6DIZ - chains A and B of the 4 polymer chains in the assembly; structure by electron microscopy, 3.59 A resolution.

[Chain A]
Molecule: VP1
Organism: Enterovirus A71
UniProt: D4QGA8 (D4QGA8_9ENTO); residues 1-297 here correspond to UniProt positions 566-862 (UniProt number = residue number + 565)
Chain sequence (297 residues; each row starts with the number of its first residue):
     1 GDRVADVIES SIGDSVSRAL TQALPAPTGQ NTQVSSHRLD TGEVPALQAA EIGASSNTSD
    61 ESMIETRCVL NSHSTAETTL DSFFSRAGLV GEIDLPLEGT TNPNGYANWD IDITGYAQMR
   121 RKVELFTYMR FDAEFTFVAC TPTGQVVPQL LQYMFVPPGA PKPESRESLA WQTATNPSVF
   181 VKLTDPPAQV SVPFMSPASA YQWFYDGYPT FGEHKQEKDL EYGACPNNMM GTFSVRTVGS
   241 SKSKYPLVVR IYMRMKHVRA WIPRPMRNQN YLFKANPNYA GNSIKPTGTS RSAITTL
Residues lining bound ligands: sphingosine (SPH): I111, D112, I113, T114, F131, F135, F137, F155, P177, V192, M195, Y201, Q202, W203, N228, M230, F233, M253, A275

[Chain B]
Molecule: VP2
Organism: Enterovirus A71
UniProt: I6W7A3 (I6W7A3_9ENTO); residues 10-254 here correspond to UniProt positions 79-323 (UniProt number = residue number + 69)
Chain sequence (245 residues; each row starts with the number of its first residue):
    10 SDRVAQLTIG NSTITTQEAA NIIVGYGEWP SYCSDDDATA VDKPTRPDVS VNRFYTLDTK
    70 LWEKSSKGWY WKFPDVLTET GVFGQNAQFH YLYRSGFCIH VQCNASKFHQ GALLVAILPE
   130 YVIGTVAGGT GTEDSHPPYK QTQPGADGFE LQHPYVLDAG IPISQLTVCH HQRINLRTNN
   190 CATIIVPYMN TLPFDSALNH CNFGLLVVPI SPLDFDQGAT PVIPITITLA PMCSEFAGLR
   250 QAVTQ

[How chain A and chain B interact]
Contacting residue pairs - 96 pairs, chain A then chain B:
  I12(A) with Y41(B); R55(B); D57(B)
  G13(A) with Y41(B)
  D14(A) with S40(B); Y41(B), hydrogen bond (backbone-backbone)
  S15(A) with S40(B); Y41(B)
  V16(A) with S40(B)
  S17(A) with E37(B), hydrogen bond
  R18(A) with G36(B); W38(B)
  A19(A) with G36(B); E37(B)
  L20(A) with V33(B), hydrophobic; G36(B), hydrogen bond (backbone-backbone); W38(B)
  A50(A) with R182(B)
  E51(A) with A29(B); Q181(B); R182(B); N184(B), hydrogen bond; T187(B), hydrogen bond; N188(B)
  I52(A) with N30(B); Q181(B), hydrogen bond (backbone-side chain)
  G53(A) with H180(B), hydrogen bond (backbone-side chain)
  T127(A) with E129(B)
  Y128(A) with E129(B), hydrogen bond; M198(B); N199(B); T200(B)
  A198(A) with T200(B); L201(B), hydrophobic
  S199(A) with T200(B)
  A200(A) with T200(B)
  F204(A) with E129(B); V131(B), hydrophobic
  Y205(A) with V131(B); H209(B)
  D206(A) with K81(B), salt bridge; E129(B); Y130(B); H209(B); C210(B), hydrogen bond (backbone-backbone)
  G207(A) with N208(B)
  Y208(A) with T151(B); N208(B), hydrogen bond (backbone-side chain)
  F211(A) with S205(B)
  G212(A) with Q254(B)
  D219(A) with H145(B)
  L220(A) with H145(B)
  Y222(A) with V131(B); I132(B), hydrogen bond (side chain-backbone); P146(B), hydrophobic; T151(B)
  I262(A) with Y35(B); P128(B), hydrophobic; M198(B), hydrophobic
  P263(A) with C178(B)
  R264(A) with P128(B), hydrogen bond (side chain-backbone); E129(B)
  P265(A) with I170(B); Q174(B); V177(B)
  M266(A) with P171(B); Q174(B)
  R267(A) with A168(B); G169(B)
  N268(A) with G169(B); P171(B)
  L272(A) with G140(B)
  F273(A) with E142(B); D143(B)
  N276(A) with D143(B), hydrogen bond; H145(B)
  P277(A) with V131(B), hydrophobic; G133(B); A168(B)
  N278(A) with G133(B); T134(B), hydrogen bond (side chain-backbone); S144(B)
  Y279(A) with G133(B); T134(B); V135(B); V165(B); D167(B), hydrogen bond; G169(B)
  A280(A) with G138(B)
  G281(A) with V135(B), hydrogen bond (backbone-backbone); G138(B), hydrogen bond (backbone-backbone)
  N282(A) with G138(B), hydrogen bond (backbone-backbone); T139(B)
  I284(A) with H162(B); V165(B), hydrophobic
  T287(A) with Y164(B), hydrogen bond
Interface residues without a listed pair, chain A (54 interface residues in all): T21, Y201, Q202, T210, E213, H214, Q269, P286
Interface residues without a listed pair, chain B (64 interface residues in all): I32, S43, Y100, L127, A136, T141, P147, Y148, L175

[In short]
The interface between chain A and chain B involves 54 residues on one side and 64 on the other; the contacts
include 19 hydrogen bonds and 1 salt bridge. Polar contacts include D206(A)-K81(B), S17(A)-E37(B) and
E51(A)-N184(B). Bound to chain A: sphingosine.
Chain A is VP1 and chain B is VP2, both from Enterovirus A71; the structure, EV-A71 strain 11316 complexed
with tryptophan dendrimer MADAL_0385, was determined by electron microscopy.
